6GYE - chain A; structure by X-ray diffraction, 2.30 A resolution.

Chain A:
Name: Nicotinamide-nucleotide adenylyltransferase NadR family / Ribosylnicotinamide kinase
Organism: Lactococcus lactis subsp. cremoris
UniProtKB: A0A165F602 (A0A165F602_LACLC); residue numbers follow UniProt; this construct covers 1-379
Chain sequence (379 residues; each row starts with the number of its first residue):
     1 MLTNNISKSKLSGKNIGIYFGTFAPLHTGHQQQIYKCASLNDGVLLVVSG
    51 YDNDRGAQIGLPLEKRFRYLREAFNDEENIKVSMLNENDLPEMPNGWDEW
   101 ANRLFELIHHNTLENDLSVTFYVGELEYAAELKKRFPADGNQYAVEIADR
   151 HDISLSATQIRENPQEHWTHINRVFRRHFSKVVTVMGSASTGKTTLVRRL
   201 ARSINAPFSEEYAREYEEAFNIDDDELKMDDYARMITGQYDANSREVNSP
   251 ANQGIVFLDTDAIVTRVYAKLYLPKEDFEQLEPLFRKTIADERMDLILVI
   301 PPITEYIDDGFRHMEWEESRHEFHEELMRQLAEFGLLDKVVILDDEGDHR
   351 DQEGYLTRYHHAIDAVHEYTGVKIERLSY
Disordered / not traced: 1-7, 305-310, 347-353
Residues lining bound ligands: Nicotinamide riboside (NNR): R177, V182, Y240, N243, S244, V247, N248, L258, D291, E292, R293, M294
Reported in the primary citation:
  - conformationally variable residues (loop rearrangement): T304 to E318

In short:
Bound to chain A: Nicotinamide riboside. The paper reports conformational variability at T304.
Chain A is Nicotinamide-nucleotide adenylyltransferase NadR family / Ribosylnicotinamide kinase (Lactococcus
lactis subsp. cremoris); the structure, Crystal structure of NadR protein in complex with NR, was determined
by X-ray diffraction (same publication as 6GZO and 6GYF).
